5FQD - chains A and B of the 3 polymer chains in the assembly; structure by X-ray diffraction, 2.45 A resolution.

== Chain A ==
Name: DNA damage-binding protein 1
Source organism: Homo sapiens
Notes: EC 6.3.2.19
Reference sequence: Q16531 (DDB1_HUMAN); numbering as in UniProt; present here: 1-395, 709-1140
Chain sequence (856 residues; numbered -19 to 1140; 304 numbers in that range are skipped by the numbering (no residue carries them; nothing is unmodelled there); the number before each row is that of its first residue; numbers below 1 keep their minus sign (Met-19 is residue -19)):
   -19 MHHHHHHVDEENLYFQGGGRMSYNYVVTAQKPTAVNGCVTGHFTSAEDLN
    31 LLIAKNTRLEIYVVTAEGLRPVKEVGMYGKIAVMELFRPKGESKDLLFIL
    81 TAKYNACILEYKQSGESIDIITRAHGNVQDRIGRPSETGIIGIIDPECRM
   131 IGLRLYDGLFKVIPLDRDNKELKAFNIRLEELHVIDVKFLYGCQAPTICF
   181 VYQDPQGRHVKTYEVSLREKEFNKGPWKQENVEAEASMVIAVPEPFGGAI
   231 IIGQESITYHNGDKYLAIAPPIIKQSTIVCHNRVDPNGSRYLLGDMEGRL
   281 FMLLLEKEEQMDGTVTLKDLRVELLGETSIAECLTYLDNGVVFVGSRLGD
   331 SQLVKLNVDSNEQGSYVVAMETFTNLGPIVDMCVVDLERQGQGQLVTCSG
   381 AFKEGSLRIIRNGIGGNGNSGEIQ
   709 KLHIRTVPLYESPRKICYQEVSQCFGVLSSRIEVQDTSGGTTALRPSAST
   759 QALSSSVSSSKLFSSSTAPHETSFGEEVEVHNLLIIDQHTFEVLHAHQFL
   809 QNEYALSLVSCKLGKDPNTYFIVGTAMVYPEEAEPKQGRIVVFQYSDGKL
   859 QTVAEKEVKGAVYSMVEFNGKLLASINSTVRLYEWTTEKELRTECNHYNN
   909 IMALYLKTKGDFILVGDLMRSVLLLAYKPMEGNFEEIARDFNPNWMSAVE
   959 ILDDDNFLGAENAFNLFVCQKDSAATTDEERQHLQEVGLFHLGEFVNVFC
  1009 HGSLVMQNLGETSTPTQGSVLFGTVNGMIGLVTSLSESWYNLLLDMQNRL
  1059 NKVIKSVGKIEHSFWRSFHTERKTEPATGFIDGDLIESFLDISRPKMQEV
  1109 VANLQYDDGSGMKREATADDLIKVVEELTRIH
Not modelled in the structure: -19 to 0, 288-294, 394-404, 771-781, 1016-1020, 1112-1124
Construct notes: expression tag (-19 to 0); linker (396-401)
Swiss-Prot annotation at these positions:
  - modified residue: Ser2 (N-acetylserine), Lys1067 (N6-acetyllysine), Thr1125 (Phosphothreonine)
  - natural variant: Asp184 to Gln186 (deletion: In WHIKERS), Arg188 (R188Q: In WHIKERS; R188W: In WHIKERS), Glu213 (E213K: In WHIKERS)
  - mutagenesis: Tyr316 to Asn319 (Impairs interaction with DDA1), Glu840 to Glu842 (Impairs interaction with AMBRA1, DTL, DET1, DCAF1, DCAF5, DCAF11 and DCAF8), Met910 to Tyr913 (Impairs interaction with AMBRA1, DTL and DCAF5), Trp953 (W953A: Impairs interaction with AMBRA1, ERCC8, DCAF5 and DCAF11)
  - cross-link: Lys1121 (Glycyl lysine isopeptide (Lys-Gly) (interchain with G-Cter in SUMO2))

== Chain B ==
Name: Protein cereblon
Source organism: Homo sapiens
Reference sequence: Q96SW2 (CRBN_HUMAN); residue numbers follow UniProt; this construct covers 41-442
Chain sequence (426 residues; each row starts with the number of its first residue):
    17 MDWSHPQFEKSAVDENLYFQGGGRAKKPNIINFDTSLPTSHTYLGADMEE
    67 FHGRTLHDDDSCQVIPVLPQVMMILIPGQTLPLQLFHPQEVSMVRNLIQK
   117 DRTFAVLAYSNVQEREAQFGTTAEIYAYREEQDFGIEIVKVKAIGRQRFK
   167 VLELRTQSDGIQQAKVQILPECVLPSTMSAVQLESLNKCQIFPSKPVSRE
   217 DQCSYKWWQKYQKRKFHCANLTSWPRWLYSLYDAETLMDRIKKQLREWDE
   267 NLKDDSLPSNPIDFSYRVAACLPIDDVLRIQLLKIGSAIQRLRCELDIMN
   317 KCTSLCCKQCQETEITTKNEIFSLSLCGPMAAYVNPHGYVHETLTVYKAC
   367 NLNLIGRPSTEHSWFPGYAWTVAQCKICASHIGWKFTATKKDMSPQKFWG
   417 LTRSALLPTIPDTEDEISPDKVILCL
Not modelled in the structure: 17-46, 210-218, 437-442
Construct notes: expression tag (17-40)
Swiss-Prot annotation at these positions:
  - binding site (Zn(2+)): Cys323, Cys326, Cys391, Cys394
  - binding site ((S)-thalidomide): His378, Trp380, Trp386
  - natural variant: Cys391 (C391R: In MRT2)
  - mutagenesis: Tyr384 (Y384A: Abolishes thalidomide-binding without affecting DCX protein ligase complex activity; when associated with A-386), Trp386 (W386A: Abolishes thalidomide-binding without affecting DCX protein ligase complex activity; when associated with A-384 ...), Arg419 to Leu442 (Fails to rescue increased BK channel activity and decreased probability of neurotransmission in a mouse hippocampal neuron model)
Bound ions: Zn2+: Cys323, Cys326, Cys391, Cys394
Residues lining bound ligands: S-Lenalidomide (LVY): Val350, Asn351, Pro352, His353, Glu377, His378, Ser379, Trp380, Trp386, Trp400, Phe402

== Chain A / chain B interface ==
Contacting residue pairs (101; chain A residue first):
  Asn16(A) - Glu200(B)
  Glu117(A) - Gln206(B)
  Thr118(A) - Asn203(B)  hydrogen bond (side chain-backbone)
  Thr118(A) - Lys204(B)
  Thr118(A) - Ile207(B)
  Gly119(A) - Asn203(B)
  His163(A) - Ile207(B)
  Val164(A) - Ile207(B)
  Ile165(A) - Lys204(B)
  Ile165(A) - Ile207(B)  hydrophobic
  Gln183(A) - Ile207(B)
  Gln183(A) - Phe208(B)  hydrogen bond (side chain-backbone)
  Gln183(A) - Pro209(B)
  Arg188(A) - Ile207(B)  hydrogen bond (side chain-backbone)
  Ala214(A) - Pro209(B)
  Glu215(A) - Pro209(B)
  Glu215(A) - Arg230(B)  salt bridge
  Ser217(A) - Lys204(B)
  Met218(A) - Lys204(B)
  Val259(A) - Ser201(B)
  Val259(A) - Leu202(B)  hydrophobic
  Val259(A) - Lys204(B)  hydrogen bond (backbone-side chain)
  Met276(A) - Leu202(B)  hydrophobic
  Met276(A) - Cys205(B)  hydrophobic
  Glu312(A) - Leu199(B)
  Glu312(A) - Glu200(B)
  Glu312(A) - Ser201(B)  hydrogen bond
  Arg327(A) - Leu199(B)
  Arg327(A) - Glu200(B)  salt bridge
  Leu328(A) - Leu237(B)  hydrophobic
  Pro358(A) - Leu237(B)
  Val360(A) - Asn236(B)
  Val360(A) - Leu237(B)
  Val360(A) - Thr238(B)
  Val360(A) - Ser239(B)
  Phe382(A) - His233(B)
  Phe382(A) - Asn236(B)
  Arg722(A) - Asn236(B)
  Arg722(A) - Thr238(B)  hydrogen bond (side chain-backbone)
  Arg722(A) - Ser239(B)
  Arg722(A) - Trp240(B)
  Glu785(A) - Lys229(B)  salt bridge
  Glu787(A) - Arg242(B)  salt bridge
  Tyr812(A) - Pro241(B)
  Tyr812(A) - Trp243(B)
  Ala834(A) - Trp243(B)  hydrophobic
  Val836(A) - Trp243(B)
  Pro838(A) - Tyr221(B)
  Pro838(A) - Gln225(B)
  Ala841(A) - Leu247(B)
  Ala841(A) - Arg256(B)
  Glu842(A) - Leu247(B)
  Pro843(A) - Trp243(B)  hydrophobic
  Tyr871(A) - Trp240(B)
  Tyr871(A) - Trp243(B)
  Tyr871(A) - Leu244(B)  hydrophobic
  Ser886(A) - Pro435(B)
  Tyr906(A) - Ile433(B)
  Asn907(A) - Ile433(B)
  Asn908(A) - Ile433(B)
  Asn908(A) - Ser434(B)
  Asn908(A) - Pro435(B)
  Asn908(A) - Asp436(B)  hydrogen bond (backbone-backbone)
  Met910(A) - Leu244(B)  hydrophobic
  Met910(A) - Tyr248(B)
  Leu912(A) - Trp240(B)
  Leu912(A) - Leu244(B)  hydrophobic
  Tyr913(A) - Trp240(B)  hydrogen bond
  Asp925(A) - Asp436(B)
  Leu926(A) - Thr193(B)
  Leu926(A) - Trp240(B)
  Leu926(A) - Tyr245(B)  hydrophobic
  Leu926(A) - Tyr248(B)  hydrophobic
  Met927(A) - Leu190(B)  hydrophobic
  Met927(A) - Tyr248(B)  hydrophobic
  Met927(A) - Ser303(B)
  Met927(A) - Ile305(B)  hydrophobic
  Met927(A) - Gln306(B)
  Ser929(A) - Gln306(B)
  Pro951(A) - Cys188(B)
  Pro951(A) - Leu190(B)
  Pro951(A) - Ser303(B)
  Pro951(A) - Gln306(B)
  Asn952(A) - Leu190(B)
  Trp953(A) - Leu190(B)
  Trp953(A) - Pro191(B)  hydrogen bond (side chain-backbone)
  Trp953(A) - Thr193(B)
  Trp953(A) - Tyr248(B)
  Asn970(A) - Pro191(B)
  Asn970(A) - Ala196(B)
  Phe972(A) - Ala196(B)
  Phe1003(A) - Ala196(B)
  Phe1003(A) - Val197(B)  hydrophobic
  Phe1003(A) - Thr238(B)
  Asn1005(A) - Leu237(B)  hydrogen bond (side chain-backbone)
  Asn1005(A) - Thr238(B)
  Asn1005(A) - Ser239(B)  hydrogen bond (backbone-side chain)
  Val1033(A) - Leu237(B)
  Arg1080(A) - Val189(B)  hydrogen bond (side chain-backbone)
  Arg1080(A) - Leu190(B)
  Arg1080(A) - Pro191(B)
Other interface residues (no listed pair), chain A (59 interface residues in all): Asp166, Thr257, Ala381, Lys723, Leu814, Glu839, Ala869
Other interface residues (no listed pair), chain B (47 interface residues in all): Ser192, Ser195, Arg309, Glu430

== In short ==
The interface between chain A and chain B involves 59 residues on one side and 47 on the other; the contacts
include 12 hydrogen bonds and 4 salt bridges. Polar contacts include Glu215(A)-Arg230(B), Arg327(A)-Glu200(B)
and Glu785(A)-Lys229(B). Ligands of chain B: S-Lenalidomide.
Here chain A is DNA damage-binding protein 1 and chain B is Protein cereblon, both from Homo sapiens. Entry
5FQD (Structural basis of Lenalidomide induced CK1a degradation by the crl4crbn ubiquitin ligase) was
determined by X-ray diffraction.
